PDB entry 5CNV | X-ray diffraction, 3.20 A resolution | chains F and G of the 8 polymer chains in the assembly

Chain F (and G):
Molecule: Ribonucleoside-diphosphate reductase 1 subunit beta
From: Escherichia coli (strain K12)
Notes: EC 1.17.4.1; chain G of this document is another copy of the same molecule, construct and numbering; everything in this record applies to it too
UniProtKB: P69924 (RIR2_ECOLI); residues 1-375 here correspond to UniProt positions 2-376 (UniProt number = residue number + 1)
Sequence (375 residues; numbered 1 to 375; the number before each row is that of its first residue):
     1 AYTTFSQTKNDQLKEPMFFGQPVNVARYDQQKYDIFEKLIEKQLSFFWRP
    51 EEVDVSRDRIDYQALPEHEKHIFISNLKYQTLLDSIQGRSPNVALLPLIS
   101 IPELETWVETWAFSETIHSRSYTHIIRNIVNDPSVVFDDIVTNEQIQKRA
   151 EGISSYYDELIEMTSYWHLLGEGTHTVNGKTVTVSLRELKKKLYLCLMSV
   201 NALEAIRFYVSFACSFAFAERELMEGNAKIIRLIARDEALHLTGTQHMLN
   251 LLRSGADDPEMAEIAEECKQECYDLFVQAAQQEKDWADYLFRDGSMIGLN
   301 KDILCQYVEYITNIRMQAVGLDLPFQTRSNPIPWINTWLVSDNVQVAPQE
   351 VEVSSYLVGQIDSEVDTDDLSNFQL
Disordered / not traced: 342-359
Bound ions: mu-oxo-diiron Fe: Asp84, Glu115, His118, Glu204, Glu238, His241
Ligand contacts: mu-oxo-diiron (FEO): Asp84, Trp111, Glu115, His118, Glu204, Phe208, Ile234, Glu238, His241

Chain F / chain G interface:
Contacting residue pairs - 140 pairs, chain F then chain G:
  Ala1(F) with Glu162(G)
  Tyr2(F) with Arg89(G); Val93(G), hydrophobic; Asp158(G); Ile161(G), hydrophobic
  Thr3(F) with Asp158(G), hydrogen bond
  Thr4(F) with Arg89(G), hydrogen bond (backbone-side chain); Ser90(G); Ser154(G), hydrogen bond (side chain-backbone); Tyr157(G); Asp158(G), hydrogen bond (backbone-side chain); Ile161(G)
  Phe5(F) with Leu82(G), hydrophobic; Ile86(G), hydrophobic; Ala150(G), hydrophobic
  Gln7(F) with Val141(G); Glu151(G)
  Thr8(F) with Val141(G)
  Lys9(F) with Asp138(G), salt bridge; Val141(G); Thr142(G)
  Val23(F) with Arg89(G), hydrogen bond (backbone-side chain)
  Asn24(F) with Ser85(G), hydrogen bond (backbone-side chain); Arg89(G), hydrogen bond (backbone-side chain); Val141(G)
  Val25(F) with Ser85(G); Phe137(G), hydrophobic; Val141(G), hydrophobic
  Ala26(F) with Ser85(G), hydrogen bond (backbone-side chain)
  Arg27(F) with Thr123(G); Ser134(G), hydrogen bond; Phe137(G); Asp138(G), salt bridge
  Tyr28(F) with Ser119(G); Arg120(G); Thr123(G), hydrogen bond (backbone-side chain); Arg127(G)
  Asp29(F) with Thr123(G); Arg127(G); Pro133(G); Phe137(G)
  Glu37(F) with Arg120(G), salt bridge
  Ile40(F) with Arg120(G)
  Glu41(F) with Arg49(G); Arg120(G)
  Leu44(F) with Phe47(G); Arg49(G); Phe113(G), hydrophobic; Ile117(G), hydrophobic; Arg120(G)
  Ser45(F) with Arg49(G)
  Phe47(F) with Leu44(G); Phe47(G), hydrophobic
  Arg49(F) with Glu41(G); Leu44(G); Ser45(G)
  Leu82(F) with Phe5(G), hydrophobic
  Ser85(F) with Asn24(G); Val25(G); Ala26(G), hydrogen bond (side chain-backbone)
  Ile86(F) with Phe5(G), hydrophobic
  Gly88(F) with Glu109(G)
  Arg89(F) with Tyr2(G); Thr4(G), hydrogen bond (side chain-backbone); Val23(G), hydrogen bond (side chain-backbone); Asn24(G), hydrogen bond (side chain-backbone); Glu105(G), salt bridge; Glu109(G)
  Ser90(F) with Thr4(G)
  Asn92(F) with Asn92(G), hydrogen bond; Leu96(G); Glu109(G), hydrogen bond
  Val93(F) with Tyr2(G), hydrophobic; Leu96(G), hydrophobic
  Leu96(F) with Asn92(G); Val93(G), hydrophobic
  Glu105(F) with Arg89(G), salt bridge
  Thr106(F) with Thr116(G)
  Glu109(F) with Gly88(G); Arg89(G); Asn92(G), hydrogen bond; Thr116(G)
  Ala112(F) with Glu109(G)
  Phe113(F) with Leu44(G), hydrophobic; Thr110(G); Phe113(G), hydrophobic
  Thr116(F) with Thr106(G); Glu109(G)
  Ile117(F) with Leu44(G), hydrophobic
  Ser119(F) with Tyr28(G)
  Arg120(F) with Tyr28(G); Glu37(G), salt bridge; Ile40(G); Glu41(G); Leu44(G)
  Thr123(F) with Arg27(G); Tyr28(G), hydrogen bond (side chain-backbone); Asp29(G)
  Arg127(F) with Tyr28(G); Asp29(G)
  Pro133(F) with Asp29(G)
  Ser134(F) with Arg27(G), hydrogen bond
  Phe137(F) with Val25(G), hydrophobic; Arg27(G); Asp29(G)
  Asp138(F) with Lys9(G); Arg27(G), salt bridge
  Ile140(F) with Val25(G), hydrophobic
  Val141(F) with Ser6(G); Gln7(G); Thr8(G); Asn24(G); Val25(G), hydrophobic
  Thr142(F) with Lys9(G)
  Glu151(F) with Gln7(G), hydrogen bond
  Ser154(F) with Thr4(G), hydrogen bond (backbone-side chain)
  Tyr157(F) with Thr4(G)
  Asp158(F) with Tyr2(G); Thr3(G), hydrogen bond; Thr4(G), hydrogen bond (side chain-backbone)
  Ile161(F) with Tyr2(G), hydrophobic; Thr4(G)
  Glu162(F) with Leu169(G)
  Ser165(F) with Ser165(G); Leu169(G)
  Tyr166(F) with Leu169(G), hydrophobic
  Leu169(F) with Glu162(G); Ser165(G); Tyr166(G); Leu169(G), hydrophobic
  Leu170(F) with Val177(G), hydrophobic
  His175(F) with Asn178(G), hydrogen bond
  Thr176(F) with Thr176(G); Val177(G); Asn178(G), hydrogen bond (backbone-backbone); Gly179(G)
  Val177(F) with Leu170(G), hydrophobic; Thr176(G)
  Asn178(F) with His175(G), hydrogen bond; Thr176(G), hydrogen bond (backbone-backbone)
Other interface residues (no listed pair), chain F (72 interface residues in all): Ser6, Gln30, Glu51, Thr81, Pro97, Thr110, Gln147, Ala150, Gly179
Other interface residues (no listed pair), chain G (71 interface residues in all): Ala1, Gln30, Thr81, Pro97, Ala112, Ile140, Gln147

Summary:
72 residues of chain F face 71 of chain G across their interface; the contacts include 27 hydrogen bonds and 7
salt bridges. Polar contacts include Lys9(F)-Asp138(G), Arg27(F)-Asp138(G) and Glu37(F)-Arg120(G). Bound to
chain F: mu-oxo-diiron.
Both chains are Ribonucleoside-diphosphate reductase 1 subunit beta (Escherichia coli (strain K12)). Entry
5CNV (Crystal structure of the dATP inhibited E. coli class Ia ribonucleotide reductase complex bound to GDP
...) was determined by X-ray diffraction (same publication as 5CNS, 5CNT and 5CNU).
